Entry 3HOZ (X-ray diffraction, 3.65 A resolution); this record covers chains C and K of the 15 polymer chains in the assembly.

[Chain C]
Protein: DNA-directed RNA polymerase II subunit RPB3
Organism: Saccharomyces cerevisiae
Notes: EC 2.7.7.6
UniProtKB: P16370 (RPB3_YEAST); residue numbers follow UniProt; this construct covers 2-318
Chain sequence (347 residues; numbered -28 to 318; the number before each row is that of its first residue; numbers below 1 keep their minus sign (Met-28 is residue -28)):
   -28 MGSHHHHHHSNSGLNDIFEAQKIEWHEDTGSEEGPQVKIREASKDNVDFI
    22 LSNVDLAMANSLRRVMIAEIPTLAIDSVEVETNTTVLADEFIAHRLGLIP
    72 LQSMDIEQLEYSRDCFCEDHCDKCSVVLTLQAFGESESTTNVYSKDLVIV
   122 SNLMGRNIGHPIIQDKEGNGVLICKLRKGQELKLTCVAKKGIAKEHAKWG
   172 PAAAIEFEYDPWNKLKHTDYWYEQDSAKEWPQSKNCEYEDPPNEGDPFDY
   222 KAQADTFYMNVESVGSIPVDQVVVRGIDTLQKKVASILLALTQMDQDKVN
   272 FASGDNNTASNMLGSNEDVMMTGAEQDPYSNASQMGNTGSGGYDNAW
Not modelled in the structure: -28 to 2, 269-318
Construct notes: expression tag (-28 to 1)
Curated features (UniProtKB/Swiss-Prot):
  - binding site (Zn(2+)): Cys86, Cys88, Cys92, Cys95
  - modified residue: Ser2 (N-acetylserine)
  - natural variant: Ala30 (A30D: In mutant RPB3-1)
  - mutagenesis: Lys9 (K9E: Transcript termination readthrough)
Bound ions: Zn2+: Cys86, Cys88, Cys92, Cys95

[Chain K]
Protein: DNA-directed RNA polymerase II subunit RPB11
Organism: Saccharomyces cerevisiae
Notes: EC 2.7.7.6
UniProtKB: P38902 (RPB11_YEAST); residues 1-120 here = UniProt positions 1-120
Chain sequence (120 residues; row label = number of the first residue in the row):
     1 MNAPDRFELFLLGEGESKLKIDPDTKAPNAVVITFEKEDHTLGNLIRAEL
    51 LNDRKVLFAAYKVEHPFFARFKLRIQTTEGYDPKDALKNACNSIINKLGA
   101 LKTNFETEWNLQTLAADDAF
Not modelled in the structure: 116-120
Curated features (UniProtKB/Swiss-Prot):
  - mutagenesis: Glu108 (E108G/V: Transcript termination readthrough; E108K: Transcript termination readthrough. Lethal), Leu111 (L111P: Transcript termination readthrough), Leu114 (L114P: Transcript termination readthrough)

[How chain C and chain K interact]
Residue-residue contacts (82):
  Glu3(C) - Ala100(K)
  Glu3(C) - Thr103(K)
  Glu3(C) - Asn104(K)
  Pro6(C) - Lys97(K)
  Pro6(C) - Leu101(K)
  Gln7(C) - Asn104(K)
  Val8(C) - Phe105(K)
  Val8(C) - Glu108(K)
  Lys9(C) - Glu108(K)
  Ile10(C) - Glu108(K)  hydrogen bond (backbone-side chain)
  Ile10(C) - Trp109(K)
  Ile10(C) - Gln112(K)
  Arg11(C) - Gln112(K)
  Ala13(C) - Trp109(K)  hydrophobic
  Ala13(C) - Gln112(K)
  Ala13(C) - Thr113(K)
  Ser14(C) - Trp109(K)
  Ser14(C) - Leu114(K)
  Val18(C) - Phe105(K)  hydrophobic
  Val18(C) - Trp109(K)  hydrophobic
  Phe20(C) - Phe105(K)  hydrophobic
  Leu22(C) - Leu101(K)  hydrophobic
  Ala28(C) - Leu45(K)
  Ala28(C) - Ala48(K)  hydrophobic
  Met29(C) - Leu45(K)  hydrophobic
  Met29(C) - Ile94(K)
  Met29(C) - Lys97(K)
  Met29(C) - Leu98(K)  hydrophobic
  Ser32(C) - Thr41(K)  hydrogen bond (side chain-backbone)
  Ser32(C) - Leu45(K)
  Arg35(C) - Asp39(K)  salt bridge
  Arg35(C) - His40(K)
  Arg35(C) - Thr41(K)  hydrogen bond
  Val36(C) - Thr41(K)
  Glu40(C) - Thr41(K)
  Arg84(C) - Phe10(K)
  Arg84(C) - Leu11(K)
  Ile163(C) - Phe10(K)  hydrophobic
  Ala164(C) - Arg6(K)  hydrogen bond (backbone-side chain)
  Lys165(C) - Arg6(K)  hydrogen bond (backbone-side chain)
  Lys165(C) - Leu9(K)
  Lys165(C) - Phe10(K)
  Lys165(C) - Asp39(K)  salt bridge
  Glu166(C) - Arg6(K)  hydrogen bond (backbone-side chain)
  Glu166(C) - Phe7(K)
  Glu166(C) - Phe10(K)
  His167(C) - Arg6(K)
  Asp241(C) - Phe105(K)
  Asp241(C) - Trp109(K)
  Val244(C) - Phe105(K)  hydrophobic
  Val245(C) - Lys102(K)
  Val245(C) - Glu106(K)
  Ile248(C) - Leu98(K)
  Ile248(C) - Leu101(K)  hydrophobic
  Ile248(C) - Lys102(K)
  Asp249(C) - Lys102(K)  salt bridge
  Leu251(C) - Leu98(K)  hydrophobic
  Gln252(C) - Ile95(K)  hydrogen bond (side chain-backbone)
  Gln252(C) - Leu98(K)
  Gln252(C) - Gly99(K)
  Gln252(C) - Lys102(K)  hydrogen bond
  Lys254(C) - Glu38(K)  salt bridge
  Lys254(C) - Asp39(K)  salt bridge
  Lys254(C) - Thr41(K)
  Lys254(C) - Leu42(K)
  Val255(C) - Leu42(K)
  Val255(C) - Cys91(K)
  Val255(C) - Ile94(K)  hydrophobic
  Val255(C) - Ile95(K)  hydrophobic
  Ile258(C) - Leu19(K)
  Ile258(C) - Leu42(K)  hydrophobic
  Ile258(C) - Cys91(K)  hydrophobic
  Leu259(C) - Lys88(K)
  Leu259(C) - Cys91(K)  hydrophobic
  Leu259(C) - Ile95(K)  hydrophobic
  Leu262(C) - Leu19(K)  hydrophobic
  Leu262(C) - Lys84(K)
  Leu262(C) - Leu87(K)  hydrophobic
  Met265(C) - Ser17(K)
  Met265(C) - Leu19(K)
  Met265(C) - Ile21(K)  hydrophobic
  Asp266(C) - Lys84(K)  salt bridge
Interface residues without a listed pair, chain C (48 interface residues in all): Glu4, Gly5, Lys15, Val25, Asp26, Asn31, Ala168, Val240, Ala256, Ala261
Interface residues without a listed pair, chain K (39 interface residues in all): Phe35, Asn44, Asn92

[Overview]
The interface between chain C and chain K involves 48 residues on one side and 39 on the other; the contacts
include 8 hydrogen bonds and 6 salt bridges. Polar contacts include Arg35(C)-Asp39(K), Lys165(C)-Asp39(K) and
Asp249(C)-Lys102(K).
Here chain C is DNA-directed RNA polymerase II subunit RPB3 and chain K is DNA-directed RNA polymerase II
subunit RPB11, both from Saccharomyces cerevisiae. Entry 3HOZ (Complete RNA polymerase II elongation complex
IV with a T-U mismatch and a frayed RNA 3'-guanine) was determined by X-ray diffraction (same publication as
3HOU, 3HOV, 3HOW, 3HOX and 3HOY).
